PDB entry 4UN7 | X-ray diffraction, 2.70 A resolution | chains A and B of the 3 polymer chains in the assembly

== Chain A ==
Name: Homing endonuclease I-dmoi
From: Desulfurococcus mobilis
Notes: EC 3.1.-.-
UniProtKB: P21505 (DMO1_DESMO); residues 2-188 here = UniProt positions 2-188
Amino-acid sequence (199 residues; row label = number of the first residue in the row):
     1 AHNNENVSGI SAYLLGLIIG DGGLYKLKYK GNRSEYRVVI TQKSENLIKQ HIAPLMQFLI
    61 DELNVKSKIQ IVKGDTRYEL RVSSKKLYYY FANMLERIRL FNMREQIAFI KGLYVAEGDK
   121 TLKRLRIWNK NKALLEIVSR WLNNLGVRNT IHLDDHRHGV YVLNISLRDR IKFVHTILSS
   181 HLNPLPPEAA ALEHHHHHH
Disordered / not traced: 1-3, 188-199
Construct notes: expression tag (1, 189-199)
Ion coordination: Zn2+: Asp21, Ala116 (shared with DA14(B) of chain B; 1 residue of chain C)
Swiss-Prot annotation at these positions:
  - active site: Asp21, Glu117

== Chain B ==
Molecule: 25-nt DNA strand
Sequence (25 nucleotides; each row starts with the number of its first residue):
     1 GCCTTGCCGG GTAAGTTCCG GCGCG
Ion coordination: Zn2+: DA14 (shared with Asp21(A), Ala116(A) of chain A; 1 residue of chain C)

== Chain A / chain B interface ==
Contacting residue pairs (47):
  Gly20(A) - DG15(B)  phosphate contact
  Asp21(A) - DA14(B)  phosphate contact
  Asp21(A) - DG15(B)  phosphate contact
  Gly22(A) - DG15(B)  sugar contact
  Gly22(A) - DT16(B)  phosphate contact
  Gly23(A) - DT16(B)  phosphate contact
  Tyr25(A) - DG15(B)  sugar contact
  Tyr25(A) - DT16(B)  hydrogen bond to the phosphate
  Tyr25(A) - DT17(B)  base contact
  Tyr29(A) - DC18(B)  hydrogen bond to the base
  Tyr29(A) - DC19(B)  hydrogen bond to the base
  Arg33(A) - DG20(B)  base contact
  Arg33(A) - DG21(B)  hydrogen bond to the base
  Arg33(A) - DC22(B)  base contact
  Arg37(A) - DT17(B)  hydrogen bond to the base
  Arg37(A) - DC18(B)  base contact
  Thr41(A) - DA14(B)  sugar contact
  Thr41(A) - DG15(B)  base contact
  Gln42(A) - DA14(B)  phosphate contact
  Lys43(A) - DA13(B)  salt bridge to the phosphate
  Lys43(A) - DA14(B)  hydrogen bond to the phosphate
  Thr76(A) - DA13(B)  base contact
  Thr76(A) - DA14(B)  hydrogen bond to the base
  Arg77(A) - DA14(B)  base contact
  Arg77(A) - DG15(B)  hydrogen bond to the base
  Arg77(A) - DT16(B)  hydrogen bond to the base
  Glu117(A) - DG15(B)  phosphate contact
  Arg124(A) - DG6(B)  hydrogen bond to the base
  Arg124(A) - DC7(B)  base contact
  Arg126(A) - DC7(B)  base contact
  Thr150(A) - DG6(B)  hydrogen bond to the phosphate
  His152(A) - DG6(B)  salt bridge to the phosphate
  His152(A) - DC7(B)  salt bridge to the phosphate
  Asp154(A) - DC7(B)  base contact
  Asp154(A) - DC8(B)  hydrogen bond to the base
  His156(A) - DC8(B)  phosphate contact
  Arg157(A) - DG9(B)  hydrogen bond to the base
  Arg157(A) - DG10(B)  hydrogen bond to the base
  Arg157(A) - DG11(B)  base contact
  His158(A) - DG11(B)  base contact
  Asn164(A) - DT5(B)  sugar contact
  Asn164(A) - DG6(B)  phosphate contact
  Ser166(A) - DT5(B)  hydrogen bond to the phosphate
  Leu167(A) - DT4(B)  phosphate contact
  Leu167(A) - DT5(B)  hydrogen bond to the phosphate
  Arg168(A) - DT4(B)  phosphate contact
  Arg168(A) - DT5(B)  salt bridge to the phosphate
Also at the interface, not in a pair above, chain A (31 interface residues in all): Leu27, Glu35, Leu153, Asp155, Ile165

== In short ==
31 residues of chain A face 18 of chain B across their interface; the contacts include 16 hydrogen bonds and 4
salt bridges. Polar pairs include Tyr29(A)-DC18(B), Tyr29(A)-DC19(B) and Arg33(A)-DG21(B). Curated annotation
(UniProt) lists active-site residues Asp21(A) and Glu117(A) on chain A.
Chain A is Homing endonuclease I-dmoi (Desulfurococcus mobilis) and chain B is a 25-nt DNA strand; the
structure, The crystal structure of I-dmoi in complex with its target DNA before incubation in 5MM Mn ..., was
determined by X-ray diffraction, deposited together with 4D6N, 4D6O, 4UN8, 4UN9, 4UNA, 4UNB, 4UNC and 4UT0.
